PDB entry 8YON | electron microscopy, 6.73 A resolution (low resolution: residue-level contacts below are approximate; hydrogen-bond / salt-bridge calls are withheld) | chains B and F of the 6 polymer chains in the assembly

== Chain B ==
Protein: DNA topoisomerase medium subunit
From: Escherichia phage T4
Notes: EC 5.6.2.2
UniProt: P07065 (TOP5_BPT4); residues 1-442 here = UniProt positions 1-442
Chain sequence (452 residues; numbered 1 to 452; the number before each row is that of its first residue):
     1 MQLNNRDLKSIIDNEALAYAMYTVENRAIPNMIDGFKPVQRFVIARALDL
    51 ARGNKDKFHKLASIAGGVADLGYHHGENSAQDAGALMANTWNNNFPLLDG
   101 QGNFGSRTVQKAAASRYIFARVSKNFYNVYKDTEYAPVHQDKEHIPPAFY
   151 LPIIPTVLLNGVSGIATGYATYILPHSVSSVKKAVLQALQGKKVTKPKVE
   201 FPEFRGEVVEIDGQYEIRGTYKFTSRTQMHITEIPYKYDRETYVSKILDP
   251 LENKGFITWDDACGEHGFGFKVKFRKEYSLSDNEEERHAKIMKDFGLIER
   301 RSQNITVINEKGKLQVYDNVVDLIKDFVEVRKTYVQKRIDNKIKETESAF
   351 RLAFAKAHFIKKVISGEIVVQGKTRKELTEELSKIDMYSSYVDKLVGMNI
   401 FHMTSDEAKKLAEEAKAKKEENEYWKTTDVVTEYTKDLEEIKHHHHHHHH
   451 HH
Unresolved in the structure: 442-452
Differences from the reference sequence: expression tag (443-452)
UniProt features mapped onto this chain:
  - active site: Tyr117 (O-(5'-phospho-DNA)-tyrosine intermediate)

== Chain F ==
Molecule: 52-nt DNA strand
Sequence (52 nucleotides; each row starts with the number of its first residue):
     1 ATATATATATATATGTGTATATATACACACATACATATACATATATATGC
    51 AT
Unresolved in the structure: 51-52

== Chain B / chain F interface ==
Residue-residue contacts (23; chain B residue first):
  Arg116(B) - DT20(F)
  Tyr117(B) - DA19(F)
  Ile165(B) - DA27(F)
  Ala166(B) - DC26(F)
  Ala166(B) - DA27(F)
  Thr167(B) - DC26(F)
  Thr167(B) - DA27(F)
  Gly168(B) - DA27(F)
  Gly168(B) - DC28(F)
  Tyr169(B) - DA27(F)
  Ala170(B) - DA27(F)
  Ala170(B) - DC28(F)
  Gln214(B) - DA31(F)
  Lys237(B) - DA31(F)
  Lys293(B) - DA33(F)
  Ile298(B) - DT32(F)
  Glu299(B) - DT32(F)
  Arg300(B) - DA31(F)
  Arg300(B) - DT32(F)
  Arg301(B) - DA31(F)
  Ser302(B) - DA31(F)
  Asn304(B) - DC28(F)
  Asn304(B) - DA29(F)
Also at the interface, not in a pair above, chain B (18 interface residues in all): Asp294
Also at the interface, not in a pair above, chain F (10 interface residues in all): DC30

== Overview ==
18 residues of chain B and 10 residues of chain F are in contact. From UniProt: active-site residue Tyr117(B)
on chain B.
Chain B is DNA topoisomerase medium subunit (Escherichia phage T4) and chain F is a 52-nt DNA strand; the
structure, structure of phage T6 full-length topoisomerase II bound with DNA, was determined by electron
microscopy, deposited together with 8YLU, 8YO3, 8YO4, 8YO5, 8YO7 and 8YOD.
